PDB entry 3P3W | X-ray diffraction, 4.20 A resolution (low resolution: residue-level contacts below are approximate; hydrogen-bond / salt-bridge calls are withheld) | chains A and C

[Chain A (and C)]
Name: Glutamate receptor 3
Organism: Rattus norvegicus
Notes: fragment: N-terminal domain; chain C of this document is another copy of the same molecule, construct and numbering; everything in this record applies to it too
UniProtKB: P19492 (GRIA3_RAT); residues 1-381 here correspond to UniProt positions 23-403 (UniProt number = residue number + 22)
Sequence (389 residues; each row starts with the number of its first residue):
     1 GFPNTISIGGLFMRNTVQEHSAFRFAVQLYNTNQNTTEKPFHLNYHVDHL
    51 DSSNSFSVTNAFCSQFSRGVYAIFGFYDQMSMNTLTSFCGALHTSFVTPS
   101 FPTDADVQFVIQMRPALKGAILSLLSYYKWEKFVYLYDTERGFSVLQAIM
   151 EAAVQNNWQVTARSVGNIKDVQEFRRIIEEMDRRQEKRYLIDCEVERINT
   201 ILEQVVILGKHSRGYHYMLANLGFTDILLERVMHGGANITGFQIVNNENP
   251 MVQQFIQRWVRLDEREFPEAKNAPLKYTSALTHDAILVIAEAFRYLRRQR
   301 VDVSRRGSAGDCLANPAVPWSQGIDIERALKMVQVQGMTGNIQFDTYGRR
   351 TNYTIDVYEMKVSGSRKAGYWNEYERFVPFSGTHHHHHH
Unresolved in the structure: 1-2, 305-309, 381-389 (chain C: 1-2, 36-39, 206-209, 305-309, 319-321, 381-389)
Sequence notes: expression tag (382-389)
UniProt features mapped onto this chain:
  - glycosylation (N-linked (GlcNAc...) asparagine): Asn35, Asn238, Asn352
Cystine bridges: Cys63-Cys312

[Interface between chain A and chain C]
Pairs across the interface (23; chain A residue first):
  Ser55(A) with Asn83(C); Ser87(C)
  Phe56(A) with Ser87(C); Phe88(C); Ala91(C); Leu92(C); Ala314(C)
  Thr59(A) with Phe88(C)
  Asn60(A) with Leu313(C); Ala314(C); Asn315(C)
  Met80(A) with Asn83(C)
  Asn83(A) with Ser53(C); Met80(C)
  Ser87(A) with Asn54(C)
  Phe88(A) with Ser55(C); Phe56(C); Thr59(C)
  Ala91(A) with Phe56(C)
  Leu92(A) with Phe56(C)
  Gln147(A) with Asn167(C)
  Asn167(A) with Gln147(C)
  Ala314(A) with Asn60(C)
Other interface residues (no listed pair), chain A (18 interface residues in all): Asn54, Thr84, Phe143, Leu313, Asn315
Other interface residues (no listed pair), chain C (21 interface residues in all): Ser64, Phe143, Ser164, Cys312

[Summary]
18 residues of chain A face 21 of chain C across their interface.
Chain A and chain C are both Glutamate receptor 3 (Rattus norvegicus); the structure, Structure of a dimeric
GluA3 N-terminal domain (NTD) at 4.2 A resolution, was determined by X-ray diffraction (same publication as
3O21).
